PDB entry 6PZZ | electron microscopy, 3.60 A resolution | chains L and H of the 12 polymer chains in the assembly

Chain L:
Name: NA-80 fragment antibody light chain
From: Homo sapiens
Notes: antibody fragment or engineered binder
Amino-acid sequence (214 residues; numbered 1 to 214; the number before each row is that of its first residue):
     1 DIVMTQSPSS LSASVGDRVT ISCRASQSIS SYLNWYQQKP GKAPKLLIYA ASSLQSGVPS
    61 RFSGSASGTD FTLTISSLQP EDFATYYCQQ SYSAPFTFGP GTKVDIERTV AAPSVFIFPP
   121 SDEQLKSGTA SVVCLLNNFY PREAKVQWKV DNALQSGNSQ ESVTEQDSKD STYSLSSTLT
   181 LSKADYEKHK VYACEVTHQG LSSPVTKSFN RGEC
Disordered / not traced: 109-214
Cystine bridges: Cys23-Cys88

Chain H:
Name: NA-80 fragment antibody heavy chain
From: Homo sapiens
Notes: antibody fragment or engineered binder
Amino-acid sequence (224 residues; numbered 1 to 216 plus 8 insertion-coded residues; the number before each row is that of its first residue; a row labelled like 82A-82C holds insertion residues (82A, then the next letters in order)):
     1 QVQLVQSGAE VKRPGASVKV SCKASGYTFI SYGISWVRQA PGQGLEWMGW IS
   52A A
    53 YNGNTNYAQN LQGRVTMTTD TSTSTAYMEL
82A-82C RSL
    83 RSDDTAVYYC ARVIPGTA
100A-100D VDYF
   101 DYWGQGTLVT VSSASTKGPS VFPLAPSSKS TSGGTAALGC LVKDYFPEPV TVSWNSGALT
   161 SGVHTFPAVL QSSGLYSLSS VVTVPSSSLG TQTYICNVNH KPSNTKVDKR VEPKSC
Disordered / not traced: 113-216
Cystine bridges: Cys22-Cys92

Chain L / chain H interface:
Residue-residue contacts (22; chain L residue first):
  Asn34(L) - Tyr100C(H)
  Tyr36(L) - Phe100D(H)  hydrogen bond (side chain-backbone)
  Tyr36(L) - Trp103(H)  hydrophobic
  Gln38(L) - Gln39(H)  hydrogen bond
  Lys42(L) - Tyr91(H)
  Ala43(L) - Tyr91(H)  hydrophobic
  Ala43(L) - Trp103(H)  hydrophobic
  Ala43(L) - Gly104(H)
  Pro44(L) - Trp103(H)  hydrophobic
  Leu46(L) - Tyr100C(H)  hydrophobic
  Leu46(L) - Phe100D(H)
  Leu46(L) - Asp101(H)
  Leu46(L) - Trp103(H)
  Tyr49(L) - Tyr100C(H)  hydrophobic
  Gln55(L) - Tyr100C(H)  hydrogen bond
  Gln89(L) - Phe100D(H)
  Ser91(L) - Val100A(H)
  Ala94(L) - Asn58(H)
  Pro95(L) - Trp47(H)  hydrophobic
  Phe96(L) - Trp47(H)
  Phe96(L) - Val100A(H)  hydrophobic
  Phe98(L) - Leu45(H)
Other interface residues (no listed pair), chain L (17 interface residues in all): Tyr32, Tyr87
Other interface residues (no listed pair), chain H (15 interface residues in all): Val37, Gln43, Gly44, Asp100B

In short:
17 residues of chain L and 15 residues of chain H are in contact; the contacts include 3 hydrogen bonds. Polar
pairs include Tyr36(L)-Phe100D(H), Gln38(L)-Gln39(H) and Gln55(L)-Tyr100C(H).
Here chain L is NA-80 fragment antibody light chain and chain H is NA-80 fragment antibody heavy chain, both
from Homo sapiens. Entry 6PZZ (CryoEM derived model of NA-80 Fab in complex with N9 Shanghai2) was determined
by electron microscopy together with 6PZE, 6PZG, 6PZY and 6U02 from the same study.
